4KQ3 - chains L and H; structure by X-ray diffraction, 1.92 A resolution.

[Chain L]
Protein: CNTO3186 light chain
Source organism: Homo sapiens
Notes: fragment: Fab
Amino-acid sequence (213 residues; numbered 1 to 213; the number before each row is that of its first residue):
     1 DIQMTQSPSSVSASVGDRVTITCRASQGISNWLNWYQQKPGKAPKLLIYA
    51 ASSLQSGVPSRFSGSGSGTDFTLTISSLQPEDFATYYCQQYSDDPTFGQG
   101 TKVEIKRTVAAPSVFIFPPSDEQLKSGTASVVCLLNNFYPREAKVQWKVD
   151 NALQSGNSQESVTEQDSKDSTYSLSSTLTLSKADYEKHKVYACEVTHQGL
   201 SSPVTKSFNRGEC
Disordered / not traced: 212-213
Disulfide bonds: C23-C88, C133-C193

[Chain H]
Protein: CNTO3186 heavy chain
Source organism: Homo sapiens
Notes: fragment: Fab
Amino-acid sequence (226 residues; row label = number of the first residue in the row):
     1 EVQLVQSGAEVKKPGSSVKVSCKASGGTFSSYAISWVRQAPGQGLEWMGS
    51 IIPWFGTTNYAQKFQGRVTITADESTSTAYMELSSLRSEDTAVYYCARDS
   101 EYYFDHWGQGTLVTVSSASTKGPSVFPLAPSSKSTSGGTAALGCLVKDYF
   151 PEPVTVSWNSGALTSGVHTFPAVLQSSGLYSLSSVVTVPSSSLGTQTYIC
   201 NVNHKPSNTKVDKKVEPKSCHHHHHH
Disordered / not traced: 218-226
Disulfide bonds: C22-C96, C144-C200
Modified residues: E1 (pyroglutamic acid; PCA)

[How chain L and chain H interact]
Contacting residue pairs (78):
  W32(L) - Y102(H)  hydrophobic
  N34(L) - Y102(H)  hydrogen bond (side chain-backbone)
  N34(L) - Y103(H)
  Y36(L) - Y103(H)
  Y36(L) - F104(H)  hydrogen bond (side chain-backbone)
  Y36(L) - W107(H)
  Q38(L) - Q39(H)  hydrogen bond
  Q38(L) - Y95(H)  hydrogen bond
  K42(L) - Y95(H)  hydrogen bond (backbone-side chain)
  A43(L) - Y95(H)  hydrophobic
  A43(L) - W107(H)  hydrophobic
  A43(L) - G108(H)
  P44(L) - Y95(H)
  P44(L) - W107(H)
  L46(L) - Y103(H)  hydrophobic
  L46(L) - F104(H)
  L46(L) - D105(H)
  Y49(L) - Y103(H)  hydrophobic
  Y87(L) - Q39(H)  hydrogen bond
  Y87(L) - Q43(H)
  Y87(L) - L45(H)  hydrophobic
  Q89(L) - F104(H)
  Y91(L) - D99(H)  hydrogen bond
  Y91(L) - E101(H)
  Y91(L) - Y102(H)
  Y91(L) - Y103(H)
  Y91(L) - F104(H)  hydrophobic
  D94(L) - W47(H)
  D94(L) - N59(H)
  P95(L) - W47(H)
  P95(L) - F104(H)  hydrophobic
  F97(L) - V37(H)  hydrophobic
  F97(L) - L45(H)
  F97(L) - F104(H)  hydrophobic
  F115(L) - K133(H)
  F115(L) - S134(H)
  F115(L) - T135(H)
  F115(L) - S136(H)
  F115(L) - A141(H)  hydrophobic
  I116(L) - K133(H)  hydrogen bond (backbone-backbone)
  F117(L) - L128(H)
  F117(L) - A129(H)
  F117(L) - S134(H)
  F117(L) - A141(H)
  S120(L) - F126(H)
  S120(L) - P127(H)
  E122(L) - F126(H)
  E122(L) - P127(H)
  E122(L) - K213(H)  salt bridge
  Q123(L) - F126(H)
  Q123(L) - K147(H)
  S130(L) - L145(H)
  S130(L) - K147(H)  hydrogen bond
  V132(L) - L128(H)  hydrophobic
  L134(L) - A141(H)  hydrophobic
  L134(L) - F170(H)  hydrophobic
  L134(L) - V185(H)  hydrophobic
  N136(L) - H168(H)
  N136(L) - T187(H)  hydrogen bond
  N137(L) - H168(H)  hydrogen bond
  Q159(L) - V173(H)
  Q159(L) - L174(H)
  Q159(L) - Q175(H)
  E160(L) - V173(H)
  S161(L) - F170(H)
  S161(L) - P171(H)  hydrogen bond (side chain-backbone)
  S161(L) - V173(H)
  V162(L) - P171(H)
  T163(L) - F170(H)
  S173(L) - H168(H)  hydrogen bond
  S173(L) - F170(H)
  L174(L) - F170(H)
  S175(L) - F170(H)
  S175(L) - S183(H)  hydrogen bond
  T177(L) - K147(H)
  T179(L) - K147(H)  hydrogen bond
  K206(L) - K133(H)
  S207(L) - K133(H)  hydrogen bond (backbone-side chain)
Other interface residues (no listed pair), chain L (43 interface residues in all): Q55, S113, S126, D166, F208
Other interface residues (no listed pair), chain H (42 interface residues in all): S35, G44, E46, Y60, A61, L142

[Overview]
The interface between chain L and chain H involves 43 residues on one side and 42 on the other, with 16
hydrogen bonds and 1 salt bridge. Among the polar pairs are E122(L)-K213(H), N34(L)-Y102(H) and
Y36(L)-F104(H).
Here chain L is CNTO3186 light chain and chain H is CNTO3186 heavy chain, both from Homo sapiens. Entry 4KQ3
(Crystal structure of Anti-IL-17A antibody CNTO3186) was determined by X-ray diffraction.
